Entry 7WVM (X-ray diffraction, 3.40 A resolution); this record covers chains B and E of the 3 polymer chains in the assembly.

[Chain B]
Protein: Light Chain of Cemiplimab
Source organism: Homo sapiens
Sequence (107 residues; row label = number of the first residue in the row):
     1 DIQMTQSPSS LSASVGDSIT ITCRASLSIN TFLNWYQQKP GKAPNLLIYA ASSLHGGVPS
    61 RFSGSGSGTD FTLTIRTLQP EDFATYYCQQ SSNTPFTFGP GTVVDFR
Cystine bridges: C23-C88

[Chain E]
Protein: Programmed cell death protein 1
Source organism: Homo sapiens
UniProt: Q15116 (PDCD1_HUMAN); residues 31-147 here = UniProt positions 31-147
Sequence (117 residues; numbered 31 to 147; the number before each row is that of its first residue):
    31 PWNPPTFSPA LLVVTEGDNA TFTCSFSNTS ESFVLNWYRM SPSNQTDKLA AFPEDRSQPG
    91 QDCRFRVTQL PNGRDFHMSV VRARRNDSGT YLCGAISLAP KAQIKESLRA ELRVTER
Not modelled in the structure: 88-91
Cystine bridges: C54-C123
UniProt features mapped onto this chain:
  - region: M70 to D77 (Interaction with CD274/PDCD1L1), N74 to Q99 (Pembrolizumab binding)
  - glycosylation (N-linked (GlcNAc...) asparagine): N49, N58, N74, N116
  - mutagenesis: N49 (N49A: Decreased N-glycosylation without affecting binding to binding to nivolumab drug), N58 (N58A: Decreased N-glycosylation without affecting binding to binding to nivolumab drug), N74 (N74A: Decreased N-glycosylation without affecting binding to binding to nivolumab drug), N116 (N116A: Decreased N-glycosylation without affecting binding to binding to nivolumab drug)
What the authors report for this chain:
  - mutagenesis - N58A (60-fold): decreased binding to cemiplimab
  - mutagenesis - N58A (K_D_ = 492.85 nM): decreased binding to camrelizumab
  - post-translational modification sites: N49, N58, N74, N116 (citing earlier work)

[Chain B / chain E interface]
Residue-residue contacts (7; chain B residue first):
  F32(B) - A132(E)
  S91(B) - A132(E)
  S92(B) - K131(E)  hydrogen bond (backbone-backbone)
  S92(B) - A132(E)  hydrogen bond (backbone-backbone)
  N93(B) - K131(E)
  T94(B) - A129(E)
  T94(B) - P130(E)
Other interface residues (no listed pair), chain B (6 interface residues in all): Y49
Other interface residues (no listed pair), chain E (7 interface residues in all): K78, I126, Q133
Interface features reported in the paper:
  - pairs named by the authors: F32(B)-I126(E), F32(B)-A132(E), F32(B)-Q133(E), Y49(B)-K78(E), S91(B)-A132(E), S92(B)-K131(E) (hydrogen bond), S92(B)-A132(E) (hydrogen bond), S92(B)-P130(E), N93(B)-K131(E), T94(B)-A129(E), T94(B)-P130(E)
  - epitope / paratope residues, chain B: F32(B), Y49(B), S91(B), S92(B), N93(B), T94(B)
  - epitope / paratope residues, chain E: K131(E), A132(E), Q133(E)

[Summary]
The interface between chain B and chain E involves 6 residues on one side and 7 on the other; the contacts
include 2 hydrogen bonds. The backbones hydrogen-bond at S92(B)-K131(E) and S92(B)-A132(E). The authors report
contacts between F32(B) and I126(E), F32(B) and A132(E) and F32(B) and Q133(E) among others; hydrogen bonds
between S92(B) and K131(E) and S92(B) and A132(E). From the paper: N58A of chain E reduces binding to
cemiplimab; epitope/paratope residues F32(B), Y49(B) and K131(E) among others.
Here chain B is Light Chain of Cemiplimab and chain E is Programmed cell death protein 1, both from Homo
sapiens. Entry 7WVM (The complex structure of PD-1 and cemiplimab) was determined by X-ray diffraction.
